PDB entry 4B3R | X-ray diffraction, 3.00 A resolution | chains A and L of the 23 polymer chains in the assembly

# Chain A
Molecule: 16S ribosomal RNA
Organism: Thermus thermophilus HB8
Sequence (1521 nucleotides; row label = number of the first residue in the row; note: 44 numbers in that range are skipped by the numbering (no residue carries them; nothing is unmodelled there); a row labelled like 189A-189L holds insertion residues (189A, then the next letters in order)):
     1 UUGUUGGAGAGUUUGAUCCUGGCUCAGGGUGAACGCUGGCGGCGUGCCUA
    51 AGACAUGCAAGUCGUGCGGGCCG
    76 CGGGGUUUU
    88 ACUCCG
    96 UGGUCAGCGGCGGACGGGUGAGUAACGCGUGGGU
  129A G
   130 ACCUACCCGGAAGAGGGGGACAACCCGGGGAAACUCGGGCUAAUCCCCCA
   180 UGUGGACCCG
189A-189L CCCCUUGGGGUG
   190 UGUCCAAAGGGCUUU
   216 GCCCGCUUCCGGAUGGGCCCGCGUCCCAUCAGCUAGUUGGUGGGGUAAUG
   266 GCCCACCAAGGCGACGACGGGUAGCCGGUCUGAGAGGAUGGCCGGCCACA
   316 GGGGCACUGAGACACGGGCCCCACUCCUACGGGAGGCAGCAGUUAGGAAU
   366 CUUCCGCAAUGGGCGCAAGCCUGACGGAGCGACGCCGCUUGGAGGAAGAA
   416 GCCCUUCGGGGUGUAAACUCCUGA
   441 ACCCGGGACGAAACCCCC
   460 GA
   470 CGAGGGGA
   479 CUGACGGUACCGGGGUAA
   498 UAGCGCCGGCCAACUCCGUGCCAGCAGCCGCGGUAAUACGGAGGGCGCGA
   548 GCGUUACCCGGAUUCACUGGGCGUAAAGGGCGUGUAGGCGGCCUGGGGCG
   598 UCCCAUGUGAAAGACCACGGCUCAACCGUGGGGGAGCGUGGGAUACGCUC
   648 AGGCUAGACGGUGGGAGAGGGUGGUGGAAUUCCCGGAGUAGCGGUGAAAU
   698 GCGCAGAUACCGGGAGGAACGCCGAUGGCGAAGGCAGCCACCUGGUCCAC
   748 CCGUGACGCUGAGGCGCGAAAGCGUGGGGAGCAAACCGGAUUAGAUACCC
   798 GGGUAGUCCACGCCCUAAACGAUGCGCGCUAGGUCUCUGGGUCU
   848 CCUGGGGGCCGAAGCUAACGCGUUAAGCGCGCCGCCUGGGGAGUACGGCC
   898 GCAAGGCUGAAACUCAAAGGAAUUGACGGGGGCCCGCACAAGCGGUGGAG
   948 CAUGUGGUUUAAUUCGAAGCAACGCGAAGAACCUUACCAGGCCUUGACAU
   998 GCUA
 1001A G
  1002 GGAACCCGGGUGAAAGCCUGGGGUGCCCC
1030A-1030D GCGA
  1031 GGGGAGCCCUAGCACAGGUGCUGCAUGGCCGUCGUCAGCUCGUGCCGUGA
  1081 GGUGUUGGGUUAAGUCCCGCAACGAGCGCAACCCCCGCCGUUAGUUGCCA
  1131 GCGGUUCGGCCGGGCACUCUAACGGGACUGCCCGCG
  1168 AAAGCGGGAGGAAGGAGGGGACGACGUCUGGUCAGCAUGGCCCUUACGGC
  1218 CUGGGCGACACACGUGCUACAAUGCCCACUACAAAGCGAUGCCACCCGGC
  1268 AACGGGGAGCUAAUCGCAAAAAGGUGGGCCCAGUUCGGAUUGGGGUCUGC
  1318 AACCCGACCCCAUGAAGCCGGAAUCGCUAGUAAUCGCGGAUCAGCC
 1363A A
  1364 UGCCGCGGUGAAUACGUUCCCGGGCCUUGUACACACCGCCCGUCACGCCA
  1414 UGGGAGCGGGCUCUACCCGAAGUCGCCGG
1442A-1442B GA
  1443 GCCUA
  1452 C
  1456 GGGCAGGCGCCGAGGGUAGGGCCCGUGACUGGGGCGAAGUCGUAACAAGG
  1506 UAGCUGUACCGGAAGGUGCGGCUGGAUCACCUCCUUUCU
Unresolved in the structure: 1-4, 1534-1538
Metal / ion sites: Mg2+ site 1: U12, G21, G22; Mg2+ site 2: U12, C526, G527, A914; Mg2+ site 3: U14, U17; Mg2+ site 4: G15, U920; Mg2+ site 5 near G21 (its only coordinating residue here); Mg2+ site 6 near G29 (its only coordinating residue here); Mg2+ site 7: A33, C398; Mg2+ site 8: U37, G38; Mg2+ site 9: C58, U387; Mg2+ site 10: G61, U62, G105; Mg2+ site 11: G70, U99; Mg2+ site 12: G107, G324, G326; 129 more Mg2+ sites not listed; 12 more K+ sites not listed
Ligand contacts: M5Z ((1R,2R,3S,4R,6S)-4,6-diamino-2-{[3-O-(2,6-diamino-2,6-dideoxy-beta-L-idopyranosyl)-beta-D-ribofuranosyl]oxy}-3-hydroxycyclohexyl 2-amino-2-deoxy-4,6-O-[(1R)-3-phenylpropylidene]-alpha-D-glucopyranoside): G1405, U1406, C1407, A1408, C1409, G1489, C1490, G1491, A1492, A1493, G1494, U1495, C1496
Reported in the primary citation:
  - binding site for M5Z: G1491, A1492
  - mutagenesis - A1408G (>=720 uM), G1491A (>=720 uM), G1491C (>=720 uM): decreased binding to M5Z

# Chain L
Protein: 30S ribosomal protein S12
Organism: Thermus thermophilus HB8
Reference sequence: Q5SHN3 (RS12_THET8); residues 0-131 here correspond to UniProt positions 1-132 (UniProt number = residue number + 1)
Amino-acid sequence (132 residues; row label = number of the first residue in the row; numbering starts at 0):
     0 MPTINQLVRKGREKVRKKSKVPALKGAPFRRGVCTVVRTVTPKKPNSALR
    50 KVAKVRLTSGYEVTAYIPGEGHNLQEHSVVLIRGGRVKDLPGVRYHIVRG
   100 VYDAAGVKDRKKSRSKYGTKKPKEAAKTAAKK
Unresolved in the structure: 0, 126-131
UniProt features mapped onto this chain:
  - modified residue: Asp88 (3-methylthioaspartic acid)
Metal / ion sites: Mg2+: Pro44 (shared with G529(A) of chain A)

# Chain A / chain L interface
Residue-residue contacts - 128 pairs, chain A then chain L:
  U24(A) with Lys19(L), salt bridge to the phosphate
  A33(A) with Pro27(L), sugar contact; Phe28(L), base contact
  C34(A) with Phe28(L), sugar contact; Val97(L), sugar contact; Val100(L), phosphate contact
  G35(A) with Val100(L), phosphate contact; Ser114(L), hydrogen bond to the base; Gly117(L), phosphate contact
  C36(A) with Arg113(L), hydrogen bond to the sugar; Ser114(L), sugar contact; Thr118(L), sugar contact; Lys119(L), salt bridge to the phosphate; Lys120(L), hydrogen bond to the phosphate
  U37(A) with Lys119(L), phosphate contact; Lys120(L), hydrogen bond to the phosphate
  U49(A) with Lys24(L), hydrogen bond to the sugar
  C241(A) with Arg15(L), hydrogen bond to the sugar
  G362(A) with Arg29(L), phosphate contact; Arg30(L), salt bridge to the phosphate; Thr57(L), phosphate contact
  A363(A) with Ala26(L), base contact; Pro27(L), base contact; Phe28(L), base contact; Arg29(L), phosphate contact; Arg30(L), salt bridge to the phosphate; Thr57(L), hydrogen bond to the phosphate; Leu80(L), sugar contact; Tyr101(L), sugar contact
  A364(A) with Lys24(L), base contact
  G500(A) with Lys120(L), salt bridge to the phosphate
  C501(A) with Arg113(L), salt bridge to the phosphate; Ser114(L), phosphate contact; Lys120(L), salt bridge to the phosphate
  G502(A) with Lys111(L), phosphate contact; Ser112(L), phosphate contact; Arg113(L), phosphate contact; Ser114(L), hydrogen bond to the phosphate; Lys115(L), hydrogen bond to the phosphate
  C503(A) with Ser112(L), hydrogen bond to the phosphate; Lys115(L), salt bridge to the phosphate
  C518(A) with Pro44(L), base contact; Ser46(L), sugar contact
  C519(A) with Ser46(L), hydrogen bond to the phosphate; Ala47(L), phosphate contact
  A520(A) with Ala47(L), phosphate contact; Leu48(L), hydrogen bond to the phosphate; Lys50(L), salt bridge to the phosphate; Glu69(L), hydrogen bond to the sugar
  G521(A) with Arg49(L), hydrogen bond to the base; Lys50(L), salt bridge to the phosphate; Gly68(L), phosphate contact; Glu69(L), phosphate contact
  C522(A) with Asn45(L), hydrogen bond to the base; Arg49(L), base contact; Tyr65(L), hydrogen bond to the phosphate; Pro67(L), phosphate contact; Gly68(L), hydrogen bond to the phosphate; Asp88(L), base contact; Tyr116(L), phosphate contact
  A523(A) with Arg49(L), base contact; Val86(L), base contact; Lys87(L), base contact; Asp88(L), base contact
  C525(A) with Lys87(L), salt bridge to the phosphate
  G527(A) with Asn45(L), base contact; Asp88(L), base contact
  C528(A) with Asn45(L), hydrogen bond to the base
  G529(A) with Pro44(L), base contact; Asn45(L), hydrogen bond to the base; Ser46(L), hydrogen bond to the base; Ala47(L), base contact
  G537(A) with Glu69(L), sugar contact; Arg109(L), salt bridge to the phosphate
  G538(A) with Arg109(L), salt bridge to the phosphate; Lys110(L), hydrogen bond to the phosphate; Lys111(L), hydrogen bond to the phosphate
  A539(A) with Lys110(L), salt bridge to the phosphate; Lys111(L), hydrogen bond to the base
  G550(A) with Lys115(L), sugar contact
  U551(A) with Arg82(L), sugar contact
  U552(A) with Pro27(L), hydrogen bond to the sugar; Arg82(L), hydrogen bond to the sugar; Gly83(L), phosphate contact
  A553(A) with Val20(L), phosphate contact; Gly25(L), hydrogen bond to the sugar; Pro27(L), sugar contact; Gly83(L), phosphate contact
  C554(A) with Ser18(L), phosphate contact
  C555(A) with Lys16(L), salt bridge to the phosphate
  C556(A) with Lys16(L), salt bridge to the phosphate
  C562(A) with Arg11(L), base contact; Glu12(L), hydrogen bond to the sugar; Lys13(L), hydrogen bond to the sugar; Val14(L), phosphate contact
  A563(A) with Arg11(L), base contact
  C564(A) with Leu6(L), sugar contact; Arg11(L), salt bridge to the phosphate
  G567(A) with Pro1(L), base contact; Arg11(L), hydrogen bond to the base
  G568(A) with Pro1(L), base contact
  G585(A) with Asn4(L), sugar contact
  C879(A) with Thr2(L), base contact; Asn4(L), phosphate contact
  C880(A) with Thr2(L), hydrogen bond to the phosphate; Asn4(L), hydrogen bond to the phosphate; Gln5(L), phosphate contact; Arg8(L), salt bridge to the phosphate
  G881(A) with Gln5(L), hydrogen bond to the phosphate; Arg8(L), salt bridge to the phosphate
  C882(A) with Pro1(L), base contact
  U884(A) with Arg11(L), hydrogen bond to the base
  A908(A) with Lys17(L), salt bridge to the phosphate
  A909(A) with Lys17(L), salt bridge to the phosphate
  C910(A) with Arg93(L), salt bridge to the phosphate
  U911(A) with Pro90(L), phosphate contact; Gly91(L), phosphate contact; Arg93(L), salt bridge to the phosphate
  C912(A) with Lys42(L), phosphate contact; Pro90(L), phosphate contact
  A913(A) with Lys42(L), salt bridge to the phosphate
  C1411(A) with Lys53(L), phosphate contact
  C1412(A) with Lys53(L), salt bridge to the phosphate
  C1490(A) with Pro90(L), sugar contact
  G1491(A) with Lys42(L), sugar contact
  A1492(A) with Lys42(L), phosphate contact; Lys43(L), hydrogen bond to the phosphate; Ser46(L), hydrogen bond to the base
Also at the interface, not in a pair above, chain A (64 interface residues in all): A32, G302, A303, C526, G540, C883, A1413
Also at the interface, not in a pair above, chain L (72 interface residues in all): Ile3, Lys9, Pro21, Thr40, Pro41, Glu61, Gly70, Arg85, Arg98, Gly99

# In short
The interface between chain A and chain L involves 64 residues on one side and 72 on the other, with 35
hydrogen bonds and 25 salt bridges. Among the polar pairs are G35(A)-Ser114(L), G521(A)-Arg49(L) and
C522(A)-Asn45(L). From the paper: a binding site for M5Z at G1491(A) and A1492(A); A1408G, G1491A and G1491C
of chain A reduce binding to M5Z.
Here chain A is 16S ribosomal RNA and chain L is 30S ribosomal protein S12, both from Thermus thermophilus
HB8. Entry 4B3R (Crystal structure of the 30S ribosome in complex with compound 30) was determined by X-ray
diffraction together with 4B3M, 4B3S and 4B3T from the same study.
